PDB entry 1BOM | solution NMR | chains A and B

[Chain A]
Molecule: Bombyxin-II, bombyxin A-2
From: Bombyx mori
Reference sequence: P15411 (BXA2_BOMMO); residues 1-20 here correspond to UniProt positions 70-89 (UniProt number = residue number + 69)
Sequence (20 residues; numbered 1 to 20; the number before each row is that of its first residue):
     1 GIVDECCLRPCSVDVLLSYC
Disulfides: Cys6-Cys11

[Chain B]
Molecule: Bombyxin-II, bombyxin A-6
From: Bombyx mori
Reference sequence: P26729 (BXA6_BOMMO); aligned to UniProt positions 20-46 over residues -1 to 25 (the alignment contains insertions or deletions, so no single offset holds)
Sequence (28 residues; each row starts with the number of its first residue; numbers below 1 keep their minus sign (PCA-2 is residue -2)):
    -2 EQPQAVHTYCGRHLARTLADLCWEAGVD
Modified positions: Glu-2 (pyroglutamic acid; PCA)

[Chain A / chain B interface]
Cross-chain cystine bridges: Cys7(A)-Cys7(B), Cys20(A)-Cys19(B)
Contacting residue pairs (16; chain A residue first):
  Ile2(A) - Leu11(B)
  Ile2(A) - Leu15(B)
  Val3(A) - Cys7(B)
  Val3(A) - Gly8(B)
  Cys6(A) - Thr5(B)
  Cys6(A) - Leu11(B)
  Cys7(A) - Thr5(B)
  Cys7(A) - Tyr6(B)
  Cys7(A) - Cys7(B)  disulfide
  Val13(A) - Leu18(B)
  Leu16(A) - Thr14(B)
  Leu16(A) - Leu15(B)
  Leu16(A) - Leu18(B)
  Tyr19(A) - Leu15(B)
  Cys20(A) - Leu15(B)
  Cys20(A) - Cys19(B)  disulfide
Other interface residues (no listed pair), chain A (11 interface residues in all): Arg9, Ser12, Leu17
Other interface residues (no listed pair), chain B (11 interface residues in all): Ala2, Val3

[Overview]
The chain A/chain B interface involves 11 residues from each chain, with 2 disulfide bonds.
Here chain A is Bombyxin-II, bombyxin A-2 and chain B is Bombyxin-II, bombyxin A-6, both from Bombyx mori.
Entry 1BOM (Three-dimensional structure of bombyxin-II, an insulin-related brain-secretory peptide of the
silkmoth bombyx mori: comparison with insulin ...) was determined by solution NMR together with 1BON from the
same study.
